7JL7 - chains A and D of the 5 polymer chains in the assembly; structure by X-ray diffraction, 2.05 A resolution.

# Chain A
Molecule: Caspase 3, apoptosis-related cysteine protease a
Source organism: Danio rerio
UniProtKB: Q98UI8 (Q98UI8_DANRE); residue numbers follow UniProt; this construct covers 1-178
Amino-acid sequence (178 residues; row label = number of the first residue in the row):
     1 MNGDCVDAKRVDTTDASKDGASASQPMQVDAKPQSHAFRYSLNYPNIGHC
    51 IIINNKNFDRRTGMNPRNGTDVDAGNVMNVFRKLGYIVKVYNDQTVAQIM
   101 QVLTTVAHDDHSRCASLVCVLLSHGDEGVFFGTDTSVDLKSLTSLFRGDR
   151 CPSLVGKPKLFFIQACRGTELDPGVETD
Unresolved in the structure: 1-37
Reported in the primary citation:
  - binding site for ASP-GLU-VAL-ASP peptide: Asn-68

# Chain D
Molecule: Caspase 3, apoptosis-related cysteine protease a
Source organism: Danio rerio
UniProtKB: Q98UI8 (Q98UI8_DANRE); residue numbers follow UniProt; this construct covers 189-282
Amino-acid sequence (102 residues; row label = number of the first residue in the row):
   189 RERIPVEADFLYAYSTVPGYYSWRTTMTGSWFIQSLCEMMTKYGSELELL
   239 QIMTRVNHKVALDFESTSNMPGFDAKKQIPCIVSMLTKEMYFTPLEHHHH
   289 HH
Unresolved in the structure: 283-290
Differences from the reference sequence: engineered mutation Thr-213 (Asn in Q98UI8); expression tag (283-290)
Reported in the primary citation:
  - binding site for ASP-GLU-VAL-ASP peptide: Thr-214, Glu-253
  - binding site for ASP-GLU-VAL-ASP peptide: Thr-255 (proposed by the authors, not directly observed)

# How chain A and chain D interact
Residue-residue contacts (16; chain A residue first):
  Phe-38(A) with His-246(D)
  Arg-147(A) with Tyr-208(D)
  Asp-172(A) with Pro-193(D); Val-194(D), hydrogen bond (side chain-backbone); Glu-195(D), hydrogen bond (side chain-backbone)
  Pro-173(A) with Arg-191(D), hydrogen bond (backbone-side chain)
  Gly-174(A) with Arg-191(D), hydrogen bond (backbone-side chain); Ile-192(D); Val-194(D)
  Val-175(A) with Arg-191(D); Ile-192(D), hydrogen bond (backbone-backbone)
  Glu-176(A) with Arg-189(D); Glu-190(D); Arg-191(D)
  Thr-177(A) with Arg-189(D); Glu-190(D), hydrogen bond (backbone-backbone)

# In short
Chain A and chain D form an interface of 8 and 9 residues respectively; the contacts include 6 hydrogen bonds.
Among the polar pairs are Asp-172(A)/Val-194(D), Asp-172(A)/Glu-195(D) and Pro-173(A)/Arg-191(D). The paper
reports a binding site for ASP-GLU-VAL-ASP peptide at Asn-68(A) and Thr-214(D) among others.
Here chain A is Caspase 3, apoptosis-related cysteine protease a and chain D is Caspase 3, apoptosis-related
cysteine protease a, both from Danio rerio. Entry 7JL7 (Zebrafish Caspase N213T) was determined by X-ray
diffraction.
